2OTJ - chains 0 and C of the 31 polymer chains in the assembly; structure by X-ray diffraction, 2.90 A resolution.

Chain 0:
Molecule: 23S ribosomal RNA
Organism: Haloarcula marismortui
Sequence (2922 nucleotides; each row starts with the number of its first residue):
     2 UUGGCUACUAUGCCAGCUGGUGGAUUGCUCGGCUCAGGCGCUGAUGAAGG
    52 ACGUGCCAAGCUGCGAUAAGCCAUGGGGAGCCGCACGGAGGCGAAGAACC
   102 AUGGAUUUCCGAAUGAGAAUCUCUCUAACAAUUGCUUCGCGCAAUGAGGA
   152 ACCCCGAGAACUGAAACAUCUCAGUAUCGGGAGGAACAGAAAACGCAAUG
   202 UGAUGUCGUUAGUAACCGCGAGUGAACGCGAUACAGCCCAAACCGAAGCC
   252 CUCACGGGCAAUGUGGUGUCAGGGCUACCUCUCAUCAGCCGACCGUCUCG
   302 ACGAAGUCUCUUGGAACAGAGCGUGAUACAGGGUGACAACCCCGUACUCG
   352 AGACCAGUACGACGUGCGGUAGUGCCAGAGUAGCGGGGGUUGGAUAUCCC
   402 UCGCGAAUAACGCAGGCAUCGACUGCGAAGGCUAAACACAACCUGAGACC
   452 GAUAGUGAACAAGUAGUGUGAACGAACGCUGCAAAGUACCCUCAGAAGGG
   502 AGGCGAAAUAGAGCAUGAAAUCAGUUGGCGAUCGAGCGACAGGGCAUACA
   552 AGGUCCCUCGACGAAUGACCGACGCGCGAGCGUCCAGUAAGACUCACGGG
   602 AAGCCGAUGUUCUGUCGUACGUUUUGAAAAACGAGCCAGGGAGUGUGUCU
   652 GCAUGGCAAGUCUAACCGGAGUAUCCGGGGAGGCACAGGGAAACCGACAU
   702 GGCCGCAGGGCUUUGCCCGAGGGCCGCCGUCUUCAAGGGCGGGGAGCCAU
   752 GUGGACACGACCCGAAUCCGGACGAUCUACGCAUGGACAAGAUGAAGCGU
   802 GCCGAAAGGCACGUGGAAGUCUGUUAGAGUUGGUGUCCUACAAUACCCUC
   852 UCGUGAUCUAUGUGUAGGGGUGAAAGGCCCAUCGAGUCCGGCAACAGCUG
   902 GUUCCAAUCGAAACAUGUCGAAGCAUGACCUCCGCCGAGGUAGUCUGUGA
   952 GGUAGAGCGACCGAUUGGUGUGUCCGCCUCCGAGAGGAGUCGGCACACCU
  1002 GUCAAACUCCAAACUUACAGACGCCGUUUGACGCGGGGAUUCCGGUGCGC
  1052 GGGGUAAGCCUGUGUACCAGGAGGGGAACAACCCAGAGAUAGGUUAAGGU
  1102 CCCCAAGUGUGGAUUAAGUGUAAUCCUCUGAAGGUGGUCUCGAGCCCUAG
  1152 ACAGCCGGGAGGUGAGCUUAGAAGCAGCUACCCUCUAAGAAAAGCGUAAC
  1202 AGCUUACCGGCCGAGGUUUGAGGCGCCCAAAAUGAUCGGGACUCAAAUCC
  1252 ACCACCGAGACCUGUCCGUACCACUCAUACUGGUAAUCGAGUAGAUUGGC
  1302 GCUCUAAUUGGAUGGAAGUAGGGGUGAAAACUCCUAUGGACCGAUUAGUG
  1352 ACGAAAAUCCUGGCCAUAGUAGCAGCGAUAGUCGGGUGAGAACCCCGACG
  1402 GCCUAAUGGAUAAGGGUUCCUCAGCACUGCUGAUCAGCUGAGGGUUAGCC
  1452 GGUCCUAAGUCAUACCGCAACUCGACUAUGACGAAAUGGGAAACGGGUUA
  1502 AUAUUCCCGUGCCACUAUGCAGUGAAAGUUGACGCCCUGGGGUCGAUCAC
  1552 GCUGGGCAUUCGCCCAGUCGAACCGUCCAACUCCGUGGAAGCCGUAAUGG
  1602 CAGGAAGCGGACGAACGGCGGCAUAGGGAAACGUGAUUCAACCUGGGGCC
  1652 CAUGAAAAGACGAGCAUAGUGUCCGUACCGAGAACCGACACAGGUGUCCA
  1702 UGGCGGCGAAAGCCAAGGCCUGUCGGGAGCAACCAACGUUAGGGAAUUCG
  1752 GCAAGUUAGUCCCGUACCUUCGGAAGAAGGGAUGCCUGCUCCGGAACGGA
  1802 GCAGGUCGCAGUGACUCGGAAGCUCGGACUGUCUAGUAACAACAUAGGUG
  1852 ACCGCAAAUCCGCAAGGACUCGUACGGUCACUGAAUCCUGCCCAGUGCAG
  1902 GUAUCUGAACACCUCGUACAAGAGGACGAAGGACCUGUCAACGGCGGGGG
  1952 UAACUAUGACCCUCUUAAGGUAGCGUAGUACCUUGCCGCAUCAGUAGCGG
  2002 CUUGCAUGAAUGGAUUAACCAGAGCUUCACUGUCCCAACGUUGGGCCCGG
  2052 UGAACUGUACAUUCCAGUGCGGAGUCUGGAGACACCCAGGGGGAAGCGAA
  2102 GACCCUAUGGAGCUUUACUGCAGGCUGUCGCUGAGACGUGGUCGCCGAUG
  2152 UGCAGCAUAGGUAGGAGACACUACACAGGUACCCGCGCUAGCGGGCCACC
  2202 GAGUCAACAGUGAAAUACUACCCGUCGGUGACUGCGACUCUCACUCCGGG
  2252 AGGAGGACACCGAUAGCCGGGCAGUUUGACUGGGGCGGUACGCGCUCGAA
  2302 AAGAUAUCGAGCGCGCCCUAUGGCUAUCUCAGCCGGGACAGAGACCCGGC
  2352 GAAGAGUGCAAGAGCAAAAGAUAGCUUGACAGUGUUCUUCCCAACGAGGA
  2402 ACGCUGACGCGAAAGCGUGGUCUAGCGAACCAAUUAGCCUGCUUGAUGCG
  2452 GGCAAUUGAUGACAGAAAAGCUACCCUAGGGAUAACAGAGUCGUCACUCG
  2502 CAAGAGCACAUAUCGACCGAGUGGCUUGCUACCUCGAUGUCGGUUCCCUC
  2552 CAUCCUGCCCGUGCAGAAGCGGGCAAGGGUGAGGUUGUUCGCCUAUUAAA
  2602 GGAGGUCGUGAGCUGGGUUUAGACCGUCGUGAGACAGGUCGGCUGCUAUC
  2652 UACUGGGUGUGUAAUGGUGUCUGACAAGAACGACCGUAUAGUACGAGAGG
  2702 AACUACGGUUGGUGGCCACUGGUGUACCGGUUGUUCGAGAGAGCACGUGC
  2752 CGGGUAGCCACGCCACACGGGGUAAGAGCUGAACGCAUCUAAGCUCGAAA
  2802 CCCACUUGGAAAAGAGACACCGCCGAGGUCCCGCGUACAAGACGCGGUCG
  2852 AUAGACUCGGGGUGUGCGCGUCGAGGUAACGAGACGUUAAGCCCACGAGC
  2902 ACUAACAGACCAAAGCCAUCAU
Disordered / not traced: 2-9, 126-127, 715, 971-998, 1560, 1952-1963, 2137-2236, 2339-2343, 2665-2666, 2915-2923
Differences from the reference sequence: conflict C560 (U3155 in 3377779); modified residue (628, 2587-2588, 2619, 2621)
Modified positions: 1MA (6-hydro-1-methyladenosine-5'-monophosphate) at position 628, OMU (o2'-methyluridine 5'-monophosphate) at position 2587, OMG (o2'-methylguanosine-5'-monophosphate) at position 2588, UR3 (3-methyluridine-5'-monophoshate) at position 2619, PSU (pseudouridine-5'-monophosphate) at position 2621
Metal / ion sites: Mg2+ site 1 near G28 (its only coordinating residue here); Na+ site 1: C40, G41; Na+ site 2: G56, A59, G61; Na+ site 3: G66, U107, U108; Mg2+ site 2 near U115 (its only coordinating residue here); Na+ site 4: C141, G142; Na+ site 5 near U146 (its only coordinating residue here); Mg2+ site 3: C162, U2276; K+ site 1: U163, U172; Mg2+ site 4: A165, A167, C168; Na+ site 6: A165, A166, A167; Mg2+ site 5 near A166 (its only coordinating residue here); 64 more Na+ sites not listed; 78 more Mg2+ sites not listed; 1 more K+ sites not listed
Small-molecule neighbours: 13-deoxytedanolide (13T): A2430, C2431, C2432, G2459, A2460
From the paper describing this entry:
  - binding site for 13-deoxytedanolide: C2431, G2459, A2460

Chain C:
Name: 50S ribosomal protein L4P
Organism: Haloarcula marismortui
UniProtKB: P12735 (RL4_HALMA); residues 1-246 here = UniProt positions 1-246
Sequence (246 residues; numbered 1 to 246; the number before each row is that of its first residue):
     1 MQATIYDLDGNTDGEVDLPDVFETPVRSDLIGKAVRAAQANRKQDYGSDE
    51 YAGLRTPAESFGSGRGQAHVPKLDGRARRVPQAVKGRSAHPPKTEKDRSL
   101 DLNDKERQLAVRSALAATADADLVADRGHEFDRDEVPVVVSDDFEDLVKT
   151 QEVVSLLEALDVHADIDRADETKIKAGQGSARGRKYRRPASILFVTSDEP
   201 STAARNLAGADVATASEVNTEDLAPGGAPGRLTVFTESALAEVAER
Differences from the reference sequence: conflict Leu73 (Gln in P12735)
Metal / ion sites: Na+: Asp45, Lys96

Chain 0 / chain C interface:
Contacting residue pairs - 223 pairs, chain 0 then chain C:
  C29(0) with Gln178(C), phosphate contact
  U30(0) with Ala181(C), phosphate contact
  C34(0) with Gly47(C), hydrogen bond to the sugar; Ser48(C), sugar contact; Asp49(C), hydrogen bond to the phosphate
  U35(0) with Asp45(C), hydrogen bond to the sugar; Tyr46(C), sugar contact; Gly47(C), sugar contact; Asp49(C), phosphate contact; Thr94(C), hydrogen bond to the phosphate
  C36(0) with Gln44(C), base contact; Asp45(C), sugar contact
  G326(0) with Gln151(C), phosphate contact; Asn206(C), base contact
  A327(0) with Lys149(C), salt bridge to the phosphate; Thr150(C), sugar contact; Gln151(C), hydrogen bond to the base; Asn206(C), hydrogen bond to the base; Leu207(C), base contact
  U328(0) with Val148(C), sugar contact; Lys149(C), salt bridge to the phosphate; Thr150(C), hydrogen bond to the phosphate; Thr202(C), sugar contact; Arg205(C), phosphate contact
  A329(0) with Thr150(C), phosphate contact; Arg205(C), salt bridge to the phosphate; Asn206(C), phosphate contact
  C330(0) with Asp170(C), base contact; Arg188(C), base contact; Asn206(C), hydrogen bond to the base
  G333(0) with Lys185(C), phosphate contact; Tyr186(C), phosphate contact
  C338(0) with Ile174(C), sugar contact
  A339(0) with Tyr186(C), hydrogen bond to the phosphate
  A347(0) with Arg205(C), hydrogen bond to the sugar
  A447(0) with Gln44(C), hydrogen bond to the sugar
  G448(0) with Gln44(C), hydrogen bond to the sugar; Arg184(C), sugar contact
  A449(0) with Lys43(C), base contact; Gln44(C), hydrogen bond to the phosphate; Arg184(C), phosphate contact
  C450(0) with Tyr46(C), sugar contact; Arg182(C), salt bridge to the phosphate; Arg184(C), salt bridge to the phosphate
  C451(0) with Arg182(C), salt bridge to the phosphate
  G452(0) with Gln178(C), hydrogen bond to the sugar; Arg182(C), hydrogen bond to the base
  U454(0) with Val84(C), base contact
  A455(0) with Val84(C), phosphate contact; Lys85(C), hydrogen bond to the phosphate
  U457(0) with Ser48(C), phosphate contact; Asp49(C), hydrogen bond to the phosphate; Ala52(C), phosphate contact; Arg55(C), hydrogen bond to the phosphate
  G458(0) with Ala52(C), phosphate contact; Gly53(C), hydrogen bond to the phosphate; Arg55(C), salt bridge to the phosphate; Lys85(C), hydrogen bond to the phosphate
  A459(0) with Lys85(C), salt bridge to the phosphate
  C474(0) with Pro57(C), phosphate contact; Leu73(C), phosphate contact; Asp74(C), hydrogen bond to the sugar
  G475(0) with Thr56(C), hydrogen bond to the phosphate; Pro57(C), phosphate contact; Leu73(C), phosphate contact; Asp74(C), sugar contact; Arg78(C), phosphate contact
  A476(0) with Arg76(C), hydrogen bond to the sugar; Arg78(C), salt bridge to the phosphate; Lys85(C), phosphate contact
  A477(0) with Lys85(C), salt bridge to the phosphate
  G640(0) with Val84(C), base contact
  G641(0) with Gln82(C), hydrogen bond to the base
  G642(0) with Pro81(C), sugar contact; Gln82(C), sugar contact
  A643(0) with Ala89(C), sugar contact; His90(C), phosphate contact
  G644(0) with His90(C), sugar contact
  U645(0) with His90(C), sugar contact; Lys93(C), hydrogen bond to the base
  G646(0) with Lys93(C), sugar contact; Glu95(C), sugar contact; Lys96(C), salt bridge to the phosphate
  U647(0) with Glu95(C), sugar contact; Lys96(C), phosphate contact; Asp97(C), hydrogen bond to the phosphate
  G656(0) with Arg27(C), hydrogen bond to the phosphate; Leu30(C), sugar contact; Glu106(C), hydrogen bond to the base
  G657(0) with Arg27(C), salt bridge to the phosphate; Asn103(C), base contact; Lys105(C), sugar contact; Glu106(C), sugar contact; Leu109(C), phosphate contact
  C658(0) with Lys105(C), hydrogen bond to the sugar
  U662(0) with Lys105(C), salt bridge to the phosphate
  C663(0) with Asn103(C), hydrogen bond to the phosphate; Lys105(C), salt bridge to the phosphate
  U664(0) with Leu102(C), phosphate contact; Asn103(C), phosphate contact; Asp104(C), hydrogen bond to the phosphate
  G670(0) with Glu217(C), hydrogen bond to the base
  A671(0) with Glu217(C), hydrogen bond to the sugar
  G672(0) with Pro200(C), base contact; Ala213(C), base contact; Thr214(C), hydrogen bond to the base; Glu217(C), base contact; Val218(C), hydrogen bond to the base; Asp222(C), hydrogen bond to the base
  A674(0) with Arg42(C), sugar contact; Gln44(C), hydrogen bond to the base
  U675(0) with Ala38(C), hydrogen bond to the sugar; Asn41(C), sugar contact; Arg42(C), hydrogen bond to the sugar
  C676(0) with Ala38(C), phosphate contact; Asn41(C), hydrogen bond to the phosphate; Glu217(C), base contact; Asn219(C), hydrogen bond to the sugar
  C677(0) with Arg107(C), salt bridge to the phosphate; Ser216(C), hydrogen bond to the sugar; Glu217(C), sugar contact; Arg246(C), sugar contact
  G678(0) with Arg107(C), salt bridge to the phosphate; Gln108(C), hydrogen bond to the phosphate; Arg246(C), salt bridge to the phosphate
  C749(0) with Asn103(C), hydrogen bond to the base
  A750(0) with Lys33(C), sugar contact; Asp101(C), hydrogen bond to the sugar; Asn103(C), sugar contact
  U751(0) with Leu100(C), phosphate contact; Asp101(C), hydrogen bond to the phosphate
  G752(0) with Leu100(C), phosphate contact
  G760(0) with Lys93(C), base contact
  C762(0) with His90(C), hydrogen bond to the sugar
  C763(0) with Pro81(C), sugar contact; Arg87(C), phosphate contact; His90(C), phosphate contact
  C764(0) with His69(C), sugar contact; Val80(C), phosphate contact; Pro81(C), sugar contact; Gln82(C), hydrogen bond to the sugar; Arg87(C), salt bridge to the phosphate
  G765(0) with Ser60(C), phosphate contact; His69(C), hydrogen bond to the sugar; Pro71(C), phosphate contact; Val80(C), phosphate contact
  A766(0) with Ser60(C), hydrogen bond to the phosphate; Gly62(C), phosphate contact; His69(C), sugar contact
  A767(0) with Gly62(C), phosphate contact
  C890(0) with Pro57(C), phosphate contact
  G891(0) with Pro57(C), phosphate contact
  A894(0) with Leu54(C), base contact; Arg87(C), hydrogen bond to the base
  C1305(0) with Gly177(C), phosphate contact; Gln178(C), hydrogen bond to the phosphate; Gly179(C), phosphate contact; Arg184(C), hydrogen bond to the phosphate
  U1306(0) with Lys43(C), sugar contact; Lys175(C), salt bridge to the phosphate; Gly179(C), phosphate contact; Arg184(C), salt bridge to the phosphate
  A1307(0) with Gln39(C), hydrogen bond to the sugar; Lys175(C), salt bridge to the phosphate; Gly226(C), sugar contact
  A1308(0) with Arg127(C), hydrogen bond to the phosphate; Arg187(C), salt bridge to the phosphate; Pro225(C), hydrogen bond to the sugar; Gly226(C), sugar contact; Ala228(C), sugar contact
  U1309(0) with Arg127(C), salt bridge to the phosphate; Arg168(C), salt bridge to the phosphate; Arg187(C), salt bridge to the phosphate; Pro189(C), phosphate contact; Ala190(C), hydrogen bond to the phosphate
  U1310(0) with Gly128(C), phosphate contact; Arg168(C), salt bridge to the phosphate; Lys173(C), hydrogen bond to the base; Arg187(C), base contact
  G1311(0) with Lys173(C), base contact
  C1342(0) with Ile174(C), hydrogen bond to the base
  C1343(0) with Ile174(C), hydrogen bond to the base; Lys175(C), phosphate contact; Ala176(C), phosphate contact; Gly177(C), hydrogen bond to the phosphate
  G1344(0) with Lys173(C), hydrogen bond to the base; Ala176(C), phosphate contact
  A1348(0) with Arg36(C), hydrogen bond to the sugar
  G1349(0) with Arg36(C), salt bridge to the phosphate
  G1351(0) with Lys96(C), salt bridge to the phosphate
  A1352(0) with Tyr46(C), hydrogen bond to the phosphate; Ser48(C), base contact; Ser88(C), hydrogen bond to the base; His90(C), sugar contact; Pro91(C), sugar contact; Pro92(C), base contact
  A1358(0) with Gln82(C), base contact
  U1359(0) with Ser63(C), base contact; Gly66(C), base contact; Gln67(C), hydrogen bond to the base; Ala68(C), base contact; His69(C), hydrogen bond to the base
  C1360(0) with Ala68(C), phosphate contact; Val70(C), sugar contact; Gln82(C), hydrogen bond to the sugar
  C1361(0) with Ala68(C), phosphate contact; Val70(C), sugar contact; Ala77(C), phosphate contact; Gln82(C), sugar contact; Ala83(C), sugar contact; Val84(C), hydrogen bond to the sugar
  U1362(0) with Arg76(C), hydrogen bond to the phosphate; Ala77(C), hydrogen bond to the phosphate; Val84(C), sugar contact
  G1363(0) with Arg76(C), salt bridge to the phosphate
  A2100(0) with Gly64(C), sugar contact; Arg65(C), phosphate contact; Gly66(C), phosphate contact
  A2101(0) with Ser63(C), sugar contact; Gly64(C), hydrogen bond to the phosphate; Arg65(C), hydrogen bond to the phosphate; Gly66(C), hydrogen bond to the phosphate
  A2479(0) with Ser63(C), phosphate contact
Also at the interface, not in a pair above, chain 0 (95 interface residues in all): G332, C348, G456, G467, G680, A761, A1345
Also at the interface, not in a pair above, chain C (120 interface residues in all): Asp29, Ala37, Ala40, Tyr51, Phe61, Lys72, Gly75, Val111, Val154, Thr172, Ser180, Gly183, Ala203, Ala208, Val212, Glu221

In short:
95 residues of chain 0 face 120 of chain C across their interface, with 74 hydrogen bonds and 29 salt bridges.
Among the polar pairs are A327(0)-Gln151(C), A327(0)-Asn206(C) and C330(0)-Asn206(C). Bound to chain 0:
13-deoxytedanolide. C40(0) and G41(0) form the Na+ site 1. The paper reports a binding site for
13-deoxytedanolide at C2431(0), G2459(0) and A2460(0).
Chain 0 is 23S ribosomal RNA and chain C is 50S ribosomal protein L4P, both from Haloarcula marismortui; the
structure, 13-deoxytedanolide bound to the large subunit of Haloarcula marismortui, was determined by X-ray
diffraction, deposited together with 2OTL.
